Entry 4GPB (X-ray diffraction, 2.30 A resolution); this record covers chain A.

== Chain A ==
Name: Glycogen phosphorylase B
Source organism: Oryctolagus cuniculus
Notes: EC 2.4.1.1
Reference sequence: P00489 (PHS2_RABIT); residue numbers follow UniProt; this construct covers 1-842
Amino-acid sequence (842 residues; row label = number of the first residue in the row):
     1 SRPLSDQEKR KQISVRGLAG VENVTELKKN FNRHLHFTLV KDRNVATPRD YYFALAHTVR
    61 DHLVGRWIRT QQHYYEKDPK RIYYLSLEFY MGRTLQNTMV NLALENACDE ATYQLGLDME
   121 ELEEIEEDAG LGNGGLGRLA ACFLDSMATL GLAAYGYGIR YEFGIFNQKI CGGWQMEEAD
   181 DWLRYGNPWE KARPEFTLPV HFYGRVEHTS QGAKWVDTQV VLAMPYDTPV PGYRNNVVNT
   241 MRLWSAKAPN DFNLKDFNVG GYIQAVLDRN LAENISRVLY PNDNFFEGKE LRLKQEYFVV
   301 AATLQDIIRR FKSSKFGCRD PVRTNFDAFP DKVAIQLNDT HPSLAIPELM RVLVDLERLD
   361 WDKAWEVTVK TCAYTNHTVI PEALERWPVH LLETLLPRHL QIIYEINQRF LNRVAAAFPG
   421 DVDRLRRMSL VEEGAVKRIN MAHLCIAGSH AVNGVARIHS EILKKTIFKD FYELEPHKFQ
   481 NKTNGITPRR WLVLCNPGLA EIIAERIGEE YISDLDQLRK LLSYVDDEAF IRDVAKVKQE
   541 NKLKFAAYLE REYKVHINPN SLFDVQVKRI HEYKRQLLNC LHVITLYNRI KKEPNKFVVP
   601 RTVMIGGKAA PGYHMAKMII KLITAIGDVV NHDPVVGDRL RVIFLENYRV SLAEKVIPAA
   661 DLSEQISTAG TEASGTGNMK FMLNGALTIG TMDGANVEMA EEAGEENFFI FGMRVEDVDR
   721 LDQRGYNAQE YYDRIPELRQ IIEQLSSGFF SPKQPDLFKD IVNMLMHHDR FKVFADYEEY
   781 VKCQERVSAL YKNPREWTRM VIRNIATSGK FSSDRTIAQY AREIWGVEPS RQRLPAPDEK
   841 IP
Unresolved in the structure: 1-9
Glycans and other covalent adducts: pyridoxal phosphate (PLP) linked to K680
Sequence notes: conflict I380 (Leu in P00489)
Ligand contacts:
  - 2-deoxy-2-fluoro-1-O-phosphono-glucose (GFP; 2-deoxy-2-fluoro-1-O-phosphono-alpha-D-glucopyranose), molecule 1: V40, V45, I68, Q71, R193, F196, D227, R242, R309, R310
  - 2-deoxy-2-fluoro-1-O-phosphono-glucose (GFP), molecule 2: G134, G135, L136, L139, N284, H377, V455, N484, Y573, K574, E672, A673, S674, G675, T676
  - pyridoxal phosphate (PLP): Y90, G134, G135, R138, W491, V567, K568, K574, Y648, R649, V650, A653, Q665, E672, G675, T676, G677
UniProt features mapped onto this chain:
  - modified residue: S747 (Phosphoserine)

== Summary ==
Bound to chain A: 2-deoxy-2-fluoro-1-O-phosphono-glucose. Covalently linked pyridoxal phosphate: at K680.
Chain A is Glycogen phosphorylase B (Oryctolagus cuniculus); the structure, Comparison of the binding of
glucose and glucose-1-phosphate derivatives to T-state glycogen phosphorylase B, was determined by X-ray
diffraction (same publication as 2GPB, 3GPB and 5GPB).
